PDB entry 4YLB | X-ray diffraction, 2.50 A resolution | chains A and B of the 4 polymer chains in the assembly

Chain A (and B):
Protein: Heat shock protein Hsp20
Source organism: Sulfolobus solfataricus (strain 98/2)
Notes: chain B of this document is another copy of the same molecule, construct and numbering; everything in this record applies to it too
Reference sequence: D0KNS6 (D0KNS6_SULS9); numbering as in UniProt (aligned over 1-124)
Amino-acid sequence (128 residues; row label = number of the first residue in the row; numbers below 1 keep their minus sign (Gly-3 is residue -3)):
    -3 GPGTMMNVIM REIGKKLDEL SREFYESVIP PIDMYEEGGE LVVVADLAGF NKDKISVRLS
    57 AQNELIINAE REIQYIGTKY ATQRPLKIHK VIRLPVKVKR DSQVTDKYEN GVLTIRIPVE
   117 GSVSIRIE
Differences from the reference sequence: expression tag (-3 to 0); engineered mutation Asp102 (Ala in D0KNS6)
Reported in the primary citation:
  - conformationally variable residues (helix shift): Gly10 to Asp14, Leu16 to Ser17
  - contacts within the chain: Leu16-Phe20 (hydrophobic contact) (proposed by the authors, not directly observed)
  - mutagenesis - L16W, F20W: unchanged growth
  - mutagenesis - M2S (10-fold), L13W (20-fold): decreased growth
  - mutagenesis - L13S (10- fold): increased growth

How chain A and chain B interact:
Residue-residue contacts (101):
  Met6(A) - Met2(B)
  Gly10(A) - Met2(B)
  Leu13(A) - Met1(B)
  Leu13(A) - Met2(B)  hydrophobic
  Leu13(A) - Ile5(B)  hydrophobic
  Leu13(A) - Met6(B)  hydrophobic
  Leu16(A) - Met1(B)  hydrophobic
  Leu16(A) - Ile5(B)  hydrophobic
  Leu16(A) - Val24(B)  hydrophobic
  Phe20(A) - Phe20(B)  hydrophobic
  Tyr21(A) - Val24(B)  hydrogen bond (side chain-backbone)
  Tyr21(A) - Pro27(B)  hydrophobic
  Ser23(A) - Leu13(B)
  Val24(A) - Leu16(B)  hydrophobic
  Val24(A) - Phe20(B)  hydrophobic
  Val24(A) - Tyr21(B)  hydrogen bond (backbone-side chain)
  Ile25(A) - Pro27(B)  hydrophobic
  Pro26(A) - Tyr21(B)
  Pro27(A) - Tyr21(B)  hydrophobic
  Pro27(A) - Gln79(B)
  Pro27(A) - Arg80(B)
  Ile28(A) - Ala77(B)
  Ile28(A) - Thr78(B)
  Ile28(A) - Gln79(B)  hydrogen bond (backbone-side chain)
  Ile28(A) - Arg80(B)
  Asp29(A) - Tyr71(B)  hydrogen bond
  Asp29(A) - Ala77(B)
  Asp29(A) - Thr78(B)
  Asp29(A) - Gln79(B)  hydrogen bond (side chain-backbone)
  Asp29(A) - Arg80(B)  salt bridge
  Met30(A) - Lys75(B)
  Met30(A) - Tyr76(B)  hydrogen bond (backbone-backbone)
  Met30(A) - Ala77(B)  hydrogen bond (backbone-backbone)
  Tyr31(A) - Tyr71(B)  hydrophobic
  Tyr31(A) - Ile72(B)
  Tyr31(A) - Thr74(B)
  Glu32(A) - Gly73(B)
  Glu32(A) - Thr74(B)  hydrogen bond (backbone-backbone)
  Glu32(A) - Tyr76(B)  hydrogen bond
  Glu33(A) - Ile72(B)
  Glu33(A) - Gly73(B)
  Val40(A) - Tyr71(B)
  Val40(A) - Arg80(B)
  Asp42(A) - Ala44(B)
  Asp42(A) - Arg67(B)  salt bridge
  Asp42(A) - Arg80(B)  salt bridge
  Asp42(A) - Pro81(B)
  Leu43(A) - Ala44(B)
  Ala44(A) - Asp42(B)
  Ala44(A) - Leu43(B)
  Ala44(A) - Ala44(B)  hydrophobic
  Ala44(A) - Asn106(B)
  Ala44(A) - Gly107(B)
  Gly45(A) - Asn106(B)  hydrogen bond (backbone-backbone)
  Gly45(A) - Val108(B)
  Phe46(A) - Asn106(B)  hydrogen bond (backbone-side chain)
  Arg67(A) - Asp42(B)  salt bridge
  Ile69(A) - Asp29(B)
  Ile72(A) - Tyr31(B)
  Ile72(A) - Glu32(B)
  Ile72(A) - Glu33(B)
  Gly73(A) - Glu32(B)
  Thr74(A) - Tyr31(B)
  Thr74(A) - Glu32(B)  hydrogen bond (backbone-backbone)
  Lys75(A) - Met30(B)
  Lys75(A) - Tyr31(B)
  Tyr76(A) - Met30(B)  hydrogen bond (backbone-backbone)
  Tyr76(A) - Glu32(B)
  Tyr76(A) - Pro91(B)  hydrophobic
  Tyr76(A) - Val92(B)
  Ala77(A) - Ile28(B)
  Ala77(A) - Asp29(B)
  Ala77(A) - Met30(B)  hydrogen bond (backbone-backbone)
  Thr78(A) - Asp29(B)
  Gln79(A) - Pro27(B)
  Gln79(A) - Ile28(B)  hydrogen bond (side chain-backbone)
  Gln79(A) - Asp29(B)  hydrogen bond (backbone-side chain)
  Arg80(A) - Pro27(B)
  Arg80(A) - Asp29(B)  salt bridge
  Arg80(A) - Val40(B)
  Arg80(A) - Asp42(B)  salt bridge
  Pro81(A) - Asp42(B)
  Lys86(A) - Leu13(B)  hydrogen bond (side chain-backbone)
  Lys86(A) - Tyr21(B)  hydrogen bond
  Val87(A) - Asp14(B)
  Ile88(A) - Asp14(B)
  Arg89(A) - Lys12(B)
  Arg89(A) - Asp14(B)  salt bridge
  Arg89(A) - Glu15(B)  salt bridge
  Pro91(A) - Tyr76(B)  hydrophobic
  Val92(A) - Tyr76(B)
  Tyr104(A) - Asn106(B)
  Asn106(A) - Ala44(B)
  Asn106(A) - Gly45(B)  hydrogen bond (backbone-backbone)
  Asn106(A) - Phe46(B)  hydrogen bond (side chain-backbone)
  Asn106(A) - Tyr104(B)
  Asn106(A) - Gly107(B)
  Gly107(A) - Ala44(B)
  Gly107(A) - Asn106(B)
  Gly107(A) - Gly107(B)
  Val108(A) - Gly45(B)
Interface residues without a listed pair, chain A (50 interface residues in all): Ile9, Asp14, Leu37, Ala41, Tyr71
Interface residues without a listed pair, chain B (46 interface residues in all): Ile25, Pro26, Ile69

Overview:
50 residues of chain A face 46 of chain B across their interface; the contacts include 20 hydrogen bonds and 8
salt bridges. Polar pairs include Asp29(A)-Arg80(B), Asp42(A)-Arg67(B) and Asp42(A)-Arg80(B). From the paper:
M2S and L13W of chain A reduce growth; conformational variability at Gly10(A) and Leu16(A); 5 substitutions
were tested in all.
Both chains are Heat shock protein Hsp20 (Sulfolobus solfataricus (strain 98/2)). Entry 4YLB (Crystal
Structure of A102D mutant of hsp14.1 from Sulfolobus solfatataricus P2) was determined by X-ray diffraction,
deposited together with 4YL9 and 4YLC.
